Entry 6MNN (X-ray diffraction, 2.83 A resolution); this record covers chains C and B of the 4 polymer chains in the assembly.

# Chain C
Name: H-2 class II histocompatibility antigen, A-B alpha chain
Organism: Mus musculus
UniProt: P14434 (HA2B_MOUSE); residues 0-178 here correspond to UniProt positions 27-205 (UniProt number = residue number + 27)
Amino-acid sequence (179 residues; each row starts with the number of its first residue; numbering starts at 0):
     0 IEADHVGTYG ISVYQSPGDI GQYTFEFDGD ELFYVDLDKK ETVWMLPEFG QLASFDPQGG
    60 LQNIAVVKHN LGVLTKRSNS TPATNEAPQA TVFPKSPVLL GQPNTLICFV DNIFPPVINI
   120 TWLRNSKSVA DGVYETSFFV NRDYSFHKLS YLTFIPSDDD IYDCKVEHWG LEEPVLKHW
Unresolved in the structure: 122-123, 158-160
Curated features (UniProtKB/Swiss-Prot):
  - glycosylation: Asn118 (N-linked (GlcNAc...) asparagine)
Disulfides: Cys107-Cys163

# Chain B
Name: 6236 TCR beta chain
Organism: Mus musculus
Amino-acid sequence (239 residues; numbered 1 to 239; the number before each row is that of its first residue):
     1 AVTQSPRNKV AVTGGKVTLS CNQTNNHNNM YWYRQDTGHG LRLIHYSYGA GSTEKGDIPD
    61 GYKASRPSQE NFSLILELAT PSQTSVYFCA SGDFWGDTLY FGAGTRLSVL EDLKNVFPPE
   121 VAVFEPSEAE ISHTQKATLV CLATGFYPDH VELSWWVNGK EVHSGVCTDP QPLKEQPALN
   181 DSRYALSSRL RVSATFWQNP RNHFRCQVQF YGLSENDEWT QDRAKPVTQI VSAEAWGRA
Disulfides: Cys21-Cys89, Cys141-Cys206

# Chain C / chain B interface
Residue-residue contacts - 16 pairs, chain C then chain B:
  Lys39(C) - Thr53(B)  hydrogen bond (side chain-backbone)
  Lys39(C) - Glu54(B)  salt bridge
  Gln57(C) - Tyr46(B)  hydrogen bond
  Gln57(C) - Tyr48(B)
  Gln57(C) - Glu54(B)
  Leu60(C) - Tyr48(B)  hydrophobic
  Leu60(C) - Glu54(B)
  Gln61(C) - Asn29(B)  hydrogen bond
  Gln61(C) - Tyr48(B)
  Gln61(C) - Phe94(B)
  Gln61(C) - Trp95(B)
  Asn62(C) - Trp95(B)
  Ala64(C) - Tyr48(B)
  Ala64(C) - Phe94(B)  hydrophobic
  Val65(C) - Phe94(B)  hydrophobic
  Val65(C) - Trp95(B)  hydrophobic
Other interface residues (no listed pair), chain C (9 interface residues in all): Lys67, His68
Other interface residues (no listed pair), chain B (9 interface residues in all): Asn28, Ala50

# In short
The chain C/chain B interface involves 9 residues from each chain; the contacts include 3 hydrogen bonds and 1
salt bridge. Polar contacts include Lys39(C)-Glu54(B), Lys39(C)-Thr53(B) and Gln57(C)-Tyr46(B).
Chain C is H-2 class II histocompatibility antigen, A-B alpha chain and chain B is 6236 TCR beta chain, both
from Mus musculus; the structure, 6236 TCR bound to I-Ab Padi4, was determined by X-ray diffraction (same
publication as 6MKD, 6MKR, 6MNG, 6MNM and 6MNO).
